PDB entry 3HHZ | X-ray diffraction, 3.50 A resolution | chains N and O of the 11 polymer chains in the assembly

# Chain N (and O)
Molecule: Nucleoprotein
Organism: Vesicular stomatitis Indiana virus
Notes: chain O of this document is another copy of the same molecule, construct and numbering; everything in this record applies to it too
UniProt: Q77E03 (NCAP_VSIVN); numbering as in UniProt (aligned over 2-422)
Amino-acid sequence (421 residues; row label = number of the first residue in the row):
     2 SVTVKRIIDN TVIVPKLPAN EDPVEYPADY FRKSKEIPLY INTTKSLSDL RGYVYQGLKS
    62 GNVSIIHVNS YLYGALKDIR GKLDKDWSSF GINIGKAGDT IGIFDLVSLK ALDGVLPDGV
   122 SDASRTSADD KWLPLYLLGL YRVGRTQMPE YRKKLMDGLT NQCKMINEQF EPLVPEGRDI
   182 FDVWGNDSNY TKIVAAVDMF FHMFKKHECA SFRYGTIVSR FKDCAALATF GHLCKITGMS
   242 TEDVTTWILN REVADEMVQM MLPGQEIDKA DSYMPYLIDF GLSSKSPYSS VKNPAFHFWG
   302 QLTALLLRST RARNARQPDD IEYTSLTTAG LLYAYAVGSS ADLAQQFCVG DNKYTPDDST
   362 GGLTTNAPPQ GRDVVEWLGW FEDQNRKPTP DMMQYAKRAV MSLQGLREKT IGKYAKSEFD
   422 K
Curated features (UniProtKB/Swiss-Prot):
  - binding site (RNA): Arg143, Tyr152, Lys206, Arg214, Lys286, Arg317, Arg408

# Chain N / chain O interface
Residue-residue contacts (94; chain N residue first):
  Ser2(N) - Glu243(O)
  Val3(N) - Glu243(O)
  Val5(N) - Glu243(O)
  Arg7(N) - Ala255(O)
  Arg7(N) - Asp256(O)  salt bridge
  Arg7(N) - Val259(O)
  Ile14(N) - Val259(O)  hydrophobic
  Pro16(N) - Thr242(O)  hydrogen bond (backbone-side chain)
  Pro16(N) - Glu243(O)
  Pro16(N) - Thr246(O)
  Pro16(N) - Met262(O)  hydrophobic
  Lys17(N) - Phe231(O)
  Lys17(N) - Met262(O)  hydrogen bond (side chain-backbone)
  Lys17(N) - Asp269(O)
  Leu18(N) - Phe231(O)  hydrophobic
  Leu18(N) - Gly232(O)
  Leu18(N) - Cys235(O)  hydrophobic
  Leu18(N) - Thr242(O)
  Pro19(N) - Phe222(O)  hydrophobic
  Pro19(N) - Leu228(O)  hydrophobic
  Pro19(N) - Ile268(O)
  Asp23(N) - Lys206(O)  salt bridge
  Glu26(N) - Lys207(O)  salt bridge
  Gly62(N) - Asn168(O)
  Gly178(N) - Thr161(O)
  Arg179(N) - Thr161(O)
  Asp180(N) - Cys164(O)  hydrogen bond
  Asp180(N) - Gln170(O)
  Val184(N) - Lys165(O)
  Val184(N) - Met166(O)
  Asn187(N) - Lys165(O)
  Asn187(N) - Met166(O)
  Thr246(N) - Phe348(O)
  Thr247(N) - Phe348(O)
  Thr247(N) - Cys349(O)
  Ile249(N) - Gln347(O)
  Leu250(N) - Leu344(O)
  Leu250(N) - Ala345(O)
  Leu250(N) - Gln347(O)
  Asn251(N) - Asp343(O)  hydrogen bond
  Asn251(N) - Leu344(O)
  Asn251(N) - Gln347(O)
  Arg252(N) - Gly239(O)  hydrogen bond (side chain-backbone)
  Arg252(N) - Gln347(O)
  Ala255(N) - Gln347(O)
  Ala255(N) - Phe348(O)  hydrophobic
  Ser285(N) - Lys207(O)  hydrogen bond
  Asp320(N) - Thr311(O)
  Asp320(N) - Arg312(O)  salt bridge
  Asp321(N) - His233(O)  salt bridge
  Asp321(N) - Lys236(O)
  Asp321(N) - Arg312(O)  salt bridge
  Ile322(N) - Lys236(O)
  Ile322(N) - Ile237(O)
  Glu323(N) - Lys236(O)
  Glu323(N) - Ile237(O)
  Glu323(N) - Thr238(O)
  Glu323(N) - Gly239(O)
  Glu323(N) - Asp343(O)
  Glu323(N) - Arg373(O)  salt bridge
  Tyr324(N) - Ile237(O)  hydrophobic
  Tyr324(N) - Arg309(O)
  Tyr324(N) - Thr311(O)  hydrogen bond
  Thr325(N) - Arg309(O)
  Thr325(N) - Val338(O)
  Thr325(N) - Gly339(O)
  Ser326(N) - Ala342(O)
  Ser326(N) - Asp343(O)  hydrogen bond
  Ser326(N) - Leu344(O)
  Ser326(N) - Arg373(O)
  Ala330(N) - Leu344(O)  hydrophobic
  Asp374(N) - Asp352(O)
  Val376(N) - Gln346(O)
  Val376(N) - Asp352(O)
  Val376(N) - Asn353(O)
  Val376(N) - Lys354(O)
  Leu379(N) - Gln346(O)
  Leu379(N) - Lys354(O)
  Gly380(N) - Lys354(O)
  Glu383(N) - Lys354(O)
  Glu383(N) - Thr356(O)  hydrogen bond
  Asn386(N) - Thr365(O)
  Arg387(N) - Ser341(O)
  Arg387(N) - Ala342(O)  hydrogen bond (side chain-backbone)
  Arg387(N) - Leu344(O)
  Lys388(N) - Tyr336(O)  hydrogen bond
  Lys388(N) - Ser340(O)
  Lys388(N) - Pro369(O)
  Tyr415(N) - Arg309(O)
  Ser418(N) - Ser403(O)
  Glu419(N) - Arg309(O)  salt bridge
  Lys422(N) - Arg399(O)  hydrogen bond (side chain-backbone)
  Lys422(N) - Met402(O)
  Lys422(N) - Ser403(O)
Interface residues without a listed pair, chain N (55 interface residues in all): Val15, Glu22, Asn63, Glu253, Met258, Val259, Lys286, Gln318, Thr329, Leu333
Interface residues without a listed pair, chain O (66 interface residues in all): Leu160, Glu169, Phe171, Arg252, Met258, Pro264, Ala271, Leu308, Val350, Ala368, Gln371, Asp392, Tyr396

# Summary
Chain N and chain O form an interface of 55 and 66 residues respectively; the contacts include 12 hydrogen
bonds and 8 salt bridges. Polar pairs include Arg7(N)-Asp256(O), Asp23(N)-Lys206(O) and Glu26(N)-Lys207(O).
Curated annotation (UniProt) lists 7 RNA-binding residues on chain N.
Both chains are Nucleoprotein (Vesicular stomatitis Indiana virus). Entry 3HHZ (Complex of the vesicular
stomatitis virus nucleocapsid and the nucleocapsid-binding domain of the phosphoprotein) was determined by
X-ray diffraction together with 3HHW from the same study.
